PDB entry 7PAQ | electron microscopy, 8.90 A resolution (very low resolution: no residue pairs are listed; an interface is given only as per-side residue counts) | chains c and 3 of the 56 polymer chains in the assembly

# Chain c
Protein: 50S ribosomal protein L4
Source organism: Mycoplasma pneumoniae M129
UniProtKB: P75579 (RL4_MYCPN); numbering as in UniProt (aligned over 1-212)
Amino-acid sequence (212 residues; row label = number of the first residue in the row):
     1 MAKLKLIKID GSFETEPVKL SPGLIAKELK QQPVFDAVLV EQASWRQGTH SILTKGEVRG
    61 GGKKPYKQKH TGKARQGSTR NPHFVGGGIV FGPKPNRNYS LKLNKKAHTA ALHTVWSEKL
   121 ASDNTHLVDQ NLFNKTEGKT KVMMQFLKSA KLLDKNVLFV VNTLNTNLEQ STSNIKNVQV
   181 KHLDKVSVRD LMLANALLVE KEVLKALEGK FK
Not modelled in the structure: 1, 212

# Chain 3
Molecule: 23S ribosomal RNA
Source organism: Mycoplasma pneumoniae M129
Sequence (2907 nucleotides; numbered 1 to 2907; the number before each row is that of its first residue):
     1 UACAAUAAGU UACUAAGGGC UUAUGGUGGA UGCCUUGGCA CUAAUAGGCG AUGAAGGACG
    61 UGUUAACCUG CGAUAAGCUU CGGGUAGGUG GUAAGAACCU CAGAUCCGGA GAUUUCCGAA
   121 UGGAGCAAUC CGGUAGUUGG AAACAGCUAU CAUUAAUUGA UGAAUAAAUA GUCAAUUAAA
   181 GCAAUACGUG GUGAAGUGAA ACAUCUCAGU AGCCACAGGA AAAGAAAACG AAUGUGAUUC
   241 CGUGUGUAGU GGCGAGCGAA AGCGGAACAG GCCAAACUUA UCAUUAGAUA GGGGUUGUAG
   301 GGCUUGCAAU GUGGACUUGA AAACGAUAGA AGAAGCUGUU GGAAAGCAGC GCGCAAAAGG
   361 GUGAUAGCCC CGUAUUUGAA AUUGUUUUCA UACCUAGCGA GAUCCCUGAG UAGCUCGGAA
   421 AACGUUAUUU UGAGUGAAUC UGCCCAGACC AUUGGGUAAG CCUAAAUACU AAUUAGUGAC
   481 CGAUAGCGAA ACAGUACCGU GAGGGAAAGG UGAAAAGAAC CCAGAGAUGG GAGUGAAAUA
   541 GAUUCUGAAA CCAUAUGCCU ACAACGUGUC AGAGCACAUU AAUGUGUGAU GGCGUGCGUU
   601 UUGAAGUAUG AGCCGGCGAG UUAUGAUAGC AAGCGUUAGU UAACCAGGAG AUGGGGAGCU
   661 GUAGCGAAAG CGAGUUUUAA AAGAGCGUUU GUUUGUUAUU AUAGACCCGA AACGGGUUGA
   721 GCUAGUCAUG AGCAGGUUGA AGGUUGAGUA ACAUCAACUG GAGGACCGAA CCGACUCUCG
   781 UUGAAACGAU AGCGGAUGAC UUGUGAUUAG GGGUGAAAUU CCAAUCGAAA UCCGUGAUAG
   841 CUGGUUCUCG UCGAAAUAGC UUUAAGGCUA GCGUGAGAUC ACAAAUAAGU GGAGGUAAAG
   901 CUACUGAAUG UAUGAUGGCG CCACCUAGGC GUACUGAAUA CAAUUAAACU CUGAAUGCCA
   961 UUUAUUUUAU UCUCGCAGUC AGACAGUGGG GGAUAAGCUU CAUUGUCAAG AGGGGAAGAG
  1021 CCCAGAUCAU UAAAUAAGGU CCCCAAAAUA UACUAAGUGG AAAAGGAUGU GAAAGUGCUA
  1081 AAACAGCAAG GAUGUUGGCU UAGAAGCAGC CAUCGUUUAA AGAGUGCGUA ACAGCUCACU
  1141 UGUCGAGUGU UUUUGCGCCG AAGAUGUAAC GGGGCUAAGU AUAUUACCGA AUUUAUGGAU
  1201 AAGAUUUAUA UCUUGUGGUA GACGAGCGUU GUAUUGGAGU UGAAGUCAAA GCGUGAGCAU
  1261 UGGUGGAUCC AAUACAAGUG AGAAUGCCGG CAUGAGUAAC GCUUGGGAGU GAGAAUCUCC
  1321 CAAACCGAUU GACUAAGGUU UCCUGGACCA GGGUCGUCCU UCCAGGGUUA GUCUGGACCU
  1381 AAGCUGAGGC UGAAAAGCGU AGGCGAUGGA CAACAGGUUA AUAUUCCUGU ACUUACAGUU
  1441 AGACUGAUGG AGUGACAAAG AAGGUUUUCC ACCCCCAUAA UUGGAUUUGG GGAUAAAUCA
  1501 UAAGGUGGUA CAAUAGGCAA AUCCGUUGUG CAUAACAUUG AGUGAUGAUG UCGAGUGAAU
  1561 GAGUGAUCAA GUAGCGAAGG UGGUAUUAAU CAUGCUUUCA AGAAAAGCUU CUAGGGUUAA
  1621 UCUAGCUGUA ACCAGUACCG AGAACGAACA CACGUAGUCA AGGAGAGGAU CCUAAGGUUA
  1681 GCGAGUGAAC UAUAGCCAAG GAACUCUGCA AAUUAACCCC GUAAGUUAGC GAGAAGGGGU
  1741 GCUUAUGUAA AAGUAAGCCG CAGUGAAGAA CGAGGGGGGA CUGUUUAACU AAAACACAAC
  1801 UCUAUGCCAA ACCGUAAGGU GAUGUAUAUG GGGUGACACC UGCCCAGUGC UGGAAGGUUA
  1861 AAGAAGGAGG UUAGCGCAAG CGAAGCUUUU AACUGAAGCC CCAGUGAACG GCGGCCGUAA
  1921 CUAUAACGGU CCUAAGGUAG CGAAAUUCCU AGUCGGGUAA AUUCCGUCCC GCUUGAAUGG
  1981 UGUAACCAUC UCUUGACUGU CUCGGCUAUA GACUCGGUGA AAUCCAGGUA CGGGUGAAGA
  2041 CACCCGUUAG GCGCAACGGG ACGGAAAGAC CCCGUGAAGC UUUACUGUAG CUUAAUAUUG
  2101 AUCAGGACAU UAUCAUGUAG AGAAUAGGUA GGAGCAAUCG AUGCAAGUUC GCUAGGACUU
  2161 GUUGAUGCGA AAGGUGGAAU ACUACCCUUG GUUGUGUGCU GUUCUAAUUG GUAACUGUUA
  2221 UCCAGUUUCA AGACAGUGUU AGGUGGGCAG UUUGACUGGG GCGGUCGCCU CCUAAAAGGU
  2281 AACGGAGGCG UACAAAGGUA CCUUCAGUAC GGUUGGAAAU CGUAUGUAGA GUGUAAUGGU
  2341 GUAAGGGUGC UUGACUGUGA GACAUACAGG UCGAACAGGU GAGAAAUCAG GUCAUAGUGA
  2401 UCCGGUGGUC CAGUAUGGAA UGGCCAUCGC UCAACGGAUA AAAGCUACUC CGGGGAUAAC
  2461 AGGCUGAUAC UGCCCAAGAG UUCAUAUCGA CGGCAGUGUU UGGCACCUCG AUGUCGACUC
  2521 AUCUCAUCCU CGAGCUGAAG CAGGUUCGAA GGGUUCGGCU GUUCGCCGAU UAAAGAGAUA
  2581 CGUGAGUUGG GUUCAAACCG UCGUGAGACA GGUUGGUCCC UAUCUAUUGU GCCCGUAGGA
  2641 AGAUUGAAGA GUGUUGCUUC UAGUACGAGA GGACCGAAGC GAGGACACCU CUUAUGCUCC
  2701 AGUUGUAGCG CCAGCUGCAC CGCUGGGUAG UAACGUGUCU AUUAGAUAAA CGCUGAAAGC
  2761 AUCUAAGUGU GAAACUAUCU CAAAGAUUAA UCUUCCCAUU UCGCAAGAAA GUAAGAGCCG
  2821 UCAAAGACGA UGACGUUGAU AGGUUACAGG UGUAAGCAUA GUGAUAUGUU GAGCUGAGUA
  2881 AUACUAAUUG CUCGAGGACU UAUUGGA
Not modelled in the structure: 1-7, 923-927, 1560-1569, 2901-2907

# How chain c and chain 3 interact
At this resolution (9 A) residue pairs are not listed: 83 residues of chain c and 78 of chain 3 lie at the interface.

# Summary
83 residues of chain c and 78 residues of chain 3 are in contact.
Chain c is 50S ribosomal protein L4 and chain 3 is 23S ribosomal RNA, both from Mycoplasma pneumoniae M129;
the structure, 70S ribosome with EF-G, A/P- and P/E-site tRNAs in Mycoplasma pneumoniae cells, was determined
by electron microscopy (same publication as 7OOC, 7OOD, 7P6Z, 7PAH, 7PAI, 7PAJ and 23 further entries).
